6KDN - chains A and B of the 3 polymer chains in the assembly; structure by X-ray diffraction, 2.30 A resolution.

# Chain A
Protein: HIV-1 reverse transcriptase p66 subunit
Source organism: Human immunodeficiency virus 1
UniProtKB: D3XFN5 (D3XFN5_9HIV1); residues 1-555 here correspond to UniProt positions 100-654 (UniProt number = residue number + 99)
Chain sequence (557 residues; row label = number of the first residue in the row; numbers below 1 keep their minus sign (Met-1 is residue -1)):
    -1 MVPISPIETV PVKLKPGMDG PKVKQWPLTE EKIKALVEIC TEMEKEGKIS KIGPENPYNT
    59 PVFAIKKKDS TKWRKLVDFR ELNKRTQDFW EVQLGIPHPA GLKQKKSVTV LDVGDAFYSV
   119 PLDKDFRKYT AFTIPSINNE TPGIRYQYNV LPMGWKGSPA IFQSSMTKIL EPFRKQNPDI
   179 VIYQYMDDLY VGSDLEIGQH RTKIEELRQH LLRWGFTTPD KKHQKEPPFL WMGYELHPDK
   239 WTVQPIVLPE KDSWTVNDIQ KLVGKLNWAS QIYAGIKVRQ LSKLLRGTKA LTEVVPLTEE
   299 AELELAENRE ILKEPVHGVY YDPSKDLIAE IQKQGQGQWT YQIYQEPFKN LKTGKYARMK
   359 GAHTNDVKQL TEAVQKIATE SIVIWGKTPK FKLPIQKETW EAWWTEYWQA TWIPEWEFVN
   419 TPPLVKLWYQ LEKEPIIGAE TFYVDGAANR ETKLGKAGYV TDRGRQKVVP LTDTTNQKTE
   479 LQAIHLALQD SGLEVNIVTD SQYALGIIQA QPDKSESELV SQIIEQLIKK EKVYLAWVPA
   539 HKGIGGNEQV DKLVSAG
Not modelled in the structure: -1 to 0, 554-555
Sequence notes: expression tag (-1 to 0); engineered mutation Phe115 (Tyr214 in D3XFN5), Tyr116 (Phe215 in D3XFN5), Met151 (Gln250 in D3XFN5), Ser162 (Cys261 in D3XFN5), Ser280 (Cys379 in D3XFN5)
Bound ions: Mg2+: Asp110, Val111, Asp185 (together with 2'-deoxyguanosine-5'-triphosphate)
Residues lining bound ligands: 2'-deoxyguanosine-5'-triphosphate (DGT): Lys65, Asp67, Arg72, Leu74, Asp110, Val111, Gly112, Asp113, Ala114, Phe115, Met151, Gly152, Met184, Asp185, Lys220
Reported in the primary citation:
  - Mg2+ coordination: Asp110, Val111, Asp185
  - binding site for 2'-deoxyguanosine-5'-triphosphate: Met184
  - mutagenesis - Q182G: abolished growth

# Chain B
Protein: HIV-1 RT p51 subunit
Source organism: Human immunodeficiency virus type 1
UniProtKB: P12497 (POL_HV1N5); residues 1-428 here correspond to UniProt positions 588-1015 (UniProt number = residue number + 587)
Chain sequence (444 residues; numbered -15 to 428; the number before each row is that of its first residue; numbers below 1 keep their minus sign (Met-15 is residue -15)):
   -15 MAHHHHHHAL EVLFQGPISP IETVPVKLKP GMDGPKVKQW PLTEEKIKAL VEICTEMEKE
    45 GKISKIGPEN PYNTPVFAIK KKDSTKWRKL VDFRELNKRT QDFWEVQLGI PHPAGLKQKK
   105 SVTVLDVGDA YFSVPLDKDF RKYTAFTIPS INNETPGIRY QYNVLPQGWK GSPAIFQSSM
   165 TKILEPFRKQ NPDIVIYQYM DDLYVGSDLE IGQHRTKIEE LRQHLLRWGF TTPDKKHQKE
   225 PPFLWMGYEL HPDKWTVQPI VLPEKDSWTV NDIQKLVGKL NWASQIYAGI KVRQLSKLLR
   285 GTKALTEVVP LTEEAELELA ENREILKEPV HGVYYDPSKD LIAEIQKQGQ GQWTYQIYQE
   345 PFKNLKTGKY ARMKGAHTND VKQLTEAVQK IATESIVIWG KTPKFKLPIQ KETWEAWWTE
   405 YWQATWIPEW EFVNTPPLVK LWYQ
Not modelled in the structure: -15 to 4, 214-230, 428
Sequence notes: expression tag (-15 to 0); engineered mutation Ser162 (Cys749 in P12497), Ser280 (Cys867 in P12497)
Swiss-Prot annotation at these positions:
  - region: Phe227 to His235 (RT 'primer grip')
  - motif: Trp398 to Trp414 (Tryptophan repeat motif)
  - binding site (Mg(2+)): Asp110, Asp185, Asp186
  - site (Essential for RT p66/p51 heterodimerization): Trp401, Trp414

# How chain A and chain B interact
Pairs across the interface - 122 pairs, chain A then chain B:
  Val8(A) - Glu53(B)
  Pro9(A) - Glu53(B)
  Gln85(A) - Glu53(B)  hydrogen bond (side chain-backbone)
  Asp86(A) - Lys20(B)  salt bridge
  Asp86(A) - Pro55(B)
  Phe87(A) - Pro52(B)
  Phe87(A) - Glu53(B)
  Trp88(A) - Lys20(B)
  Trp88(A) - Val21(B)
  Trp88(A) - Lys22(B)
  Trp88(A) - Pro52(B)  hydrogen bond (backbone-backbone)
  Trp88(A) - Asn54(B)
  Trp88(A) - Pro55(B)
  Trp88(A) - Asn57(B)
  Trp88(A) - Thr131(B)
  Trp88(A) - Arg143(B)
  Val90(A) - Pro140(B)
  Val90(A) - Gly141(B)  hydrogen bond (backbone-backbone)
  Val90(A) - Arg143(B)
  Leu92(A) - Pro133(B)  hydrophobic
  Leu92(A) - Asn137(B)
  Gly93(A) - Asn137(B)  hydrogen bond (backbone-side chain)
  Ile94(A) - Asn137(B)
  Pro95(A) - Asn136(B)
  Pro95(A) - Asn137(B)
  His96(A) - Asn136(B)  hydrogen bond (backbone-side chain)
  Gly99(A) - Asn136(B)
  Ala158(A) - Pro52(B)  hydrophobic
  Ser162(A) - Gly51(B)
  Ser162(A) - Pro52(B)
  Thr165(A) - Pro140(B)
  Glu169(A) - Lys49(B)  salt bridge
  Arg172(A) - Thr139(B)
  Val179(A) - Glu138(B)
  Ile180(A) - Glu138(B)
  Tyr181(A) - Asn136(B)  hydrogen bond
  Tyr181(A) - Glu138(B)
  Gln182(A) - Glu138(B)  hydrogen bond (backbone-backbone)
  Gln182(A) - Pro140(B)
  Arg356(A) - Glu396(B)  salt bridge
  Lys358(A) - Gln394(B)  hydrogen bond
  Lys358(A) - Glu396(B)  salt bridge
  Gln373(A) - Glu396(B)
  Gln373(A) - Thr397(B)  hydrogen bond
  Ala376(A) - Trp401(B)  hydrophobic
  Thr377(A) - Pro25(B)
  Ile380(A) - Pro25(B)  hydrophobic
  Ile380(A) - Leu26(B)
  Ile380(A) - Thr27(B)
  Val381(A) - Pro25(B)  hydrophobic
  Val381(A) - Ile135(B)
  Val381(A) - Asn136(B)  hydrogen bond (backbone-backbone)
  Val381(A) - Asn137(B)
  Ile382(A) - Ile135(B)
  Ile382(A) - Asn136(B)
  Trp383(A) - Glu28(B)
  Gly384(A) - Thr27(B)
  Gly384(A) - Glu28(B)  hydrogen bond (backbone-backbone)
  Trp402(A) - Lys331(B)  hydrogen bond (backbone-side chain)
  Trp402(A) - His361(B)
  Trp402(A) - Asp364(B)
  Tyr405(A) - Lys331(B)  hydrogen bond (backbone-side chain)
  Tyr405(A) - Asn418(B)
  Trp406(A) - Lys331(B)
  Trp406(A) - Asn418(B)  hydrogen bond
  Trp406(A) - Thr419(B)
  Trp406(A) - Pro420(B)  hydrophobic
  Trp406(A) - Pro421(B)
  Gln407(A) - Lys331(B)  hydrogen bond (backbone-side chain)
  Gln407(A) - Pro392(B)
  Gln407(A) - Ile393(B)
  Gln407(A) - Gln394(B)  hydrogen bond
  Gln407(A) - Val417(B)  hydrogen bond (side chain-backbone)
  Gln407(A) - Asn418(B)
  Ala408(A) - Trp337(B)  hydrophobic
  Ala408(A) - Asp364(B)
  Ala408(A) - Pro392(B)  hydrogen bond (backbone-backbone)
  Ala408(A) - Ile393(B)
  Thr409(A) - Asp364(B)
  Trp410(A) - Thr362(B)
  Trp410(A) - Asn363(B)
  Trp410(A) - Val365(B)  hydrophobic
  Trp410(A) - Trp401(B)  hydrophobic
  Trp410(A) - Tyr405(B)
  Pro412(A) - Trp401(B)
  Pro433(A) - Asn255(B)
  Pro433(A) - Thr290(B)
  Ile435(A) - Thr290(B)
  Thr439(A) - Lys287(B)
  Thr439(A) - Ala288(B)
  Thr439(A) - Leu289(B)  hydrogen bond (side chain-backbone)
  Tyr441(A) - Gln258(B)
  Tyr441(A) - Thr286(B)
  Tyr441(A) - Lys287(B)  hydrogen bond (side chain-backbone)
  Tyr441(A) - Leu289(B)
  Val458(A) - Thr286(B)
  Thr459(A) - Thr286(B)
  Asp460(A) - Thr286(B)
  Asp460(A) - Lys287(B)
  Asp460(A) - Ala288(B)
  Val496(A) - Gln258(B)
  Gln500(A) - Leu422(B)
  Gly504(A) - Pro420(B)
  Gln507(A) - Pro421(B)
  Tyr532(A) - Asn255(B)  hydrogen bond
  Tyr532(A) - Lys259(B)
  Tyr532(A) - Leu289(B)  hydrophobic
  Ala534(A) - Asn255(B)
  Trp535(A) - Leu422(B)  hydrophobic
  Val536(A) - Gln258(B)
  Pro537(A) - Gly262(B)
  Pro537(A) - Asn265(B)
  Lys540(A) - Asn265(B)  hydrogen bond
  Ile542(A) - Val261(B)  hydrophobic
  Ile542(A) - Leu283(B)  hydrophobic
  Gly543(A) - Leu283(B)
  Gly543(A) - Arg284(B)
  Gly543(A) - Gly285(B)
  Gly544(A) - Gly285(B)  hydrogen bond (backbone-backbone)
  Gly544(A) - Thr286(B)
  Gln547(A) - Gly285(B)
  Gln547(A) - Thr286(B)
Other interface residues (no listed pair), chain A (72 interface residues in all): Gln91, Leu100, Ile159, Gln161, Thr369, Thr386, Thr403, Ile434, Asn494, Leu503, Gly541
Other interface residues (no listed pair), chain B (65 interface residues in all): Gln23, Tyr56, Val254, Val276, Ser280, Leu368, Ala400

# Summary
72 residues of chain A and 65 residues of chain B are in contact, with 23 hydrogen bonds and 4 salt bridges.
Polar pairs include Asp86(A)-Lys20(B), Glu169(A)-Lys49(B) and Arg356(A)-Glu396(B). Chain A binds
2'-deoxyguanosine-5'-triphosphate. From the paper: a binding site for 2'-deoxyguanosine-5'-triphosphate at
Met184(A); Q182G of chain A abolishes growth.
Here chain A is HIV-1 reverse transcriptase p66 subunit (Human immunodeficiency virus 1) and chain B is HIV-1
RT p51 subunit (Human immunodeficiency virus type 1). Entry 6KDN (HIV-1 reverse transcriptase with
Q151M/Y115F/F116Y:DNA:dGTP ternary complex) was determined by X-ray diffraction, deposited together with 6KDJ,
6KDK, 6KDM and 6KDO.
